PDB entry 6VQJ | electron microscopy, 5.70 A resolution (low resolution: residue-level contacts below are approximate; hydrogen-bond / salt-bridge calls are withheld) | chains K and O of the 8 polymer chains in the assembly

[Chain K]
Molecule: V-type proton ATPase subunit E 1
Source organism: Rattus norvegicus
UniProtKB: Q6PCU2 (VATE1_RAT); residues 1-226 here = UniProt positions 1-226
Amino-acid sequence (226 residues; each row starts with the number of its first residue):
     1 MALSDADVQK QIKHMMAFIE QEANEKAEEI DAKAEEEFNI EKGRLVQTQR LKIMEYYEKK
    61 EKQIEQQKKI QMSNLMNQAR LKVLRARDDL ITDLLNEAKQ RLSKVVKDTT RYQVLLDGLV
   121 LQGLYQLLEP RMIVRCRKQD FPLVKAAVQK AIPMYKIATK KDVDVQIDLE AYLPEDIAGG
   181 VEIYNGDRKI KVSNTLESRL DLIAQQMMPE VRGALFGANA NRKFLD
Unresolved in the structure: 1, 66-226
Curated features (UniProtKB/Swiss-Prot):
  - modified residue: Ala2 (N-acetylalanine), Tyr56 (Phosphotyrosine)

[Chain O]
Molecule: V-type proton ATPase subunit G
Source organism: Rattus norvegicus
UniProtKB: Q8R2H0 (Q8R2H0_RAT); residues 1-118 here = UniProt positions 1-118
Amino-acid sequence (118 residues; numbered 1 to 118; the number before each row is that of its first residue):
     1 MASQSQGIQQ LLQAEKRAAE KVADARKRKA RRLKQAKEEA QMEVEQYRRE REQEFQSKQQ
    61 AAMGSQGNLS AEVEQATRRQ VQGMQSSQQR NRERVLTQLL GMVCDVRPQV HPNYRITV
Unresolved in the structure: 1-2, 70-118

[Chain K / chain O interface]
Pairs across the interface (9; chain K residue first):
  Ile12(K) with Gly7(O)
  Ile19(K) with Ala14(O)
  Ala23(K) with Ala18(O); Lys21(O)
  Ala27(K) with Lys21(O); Ala25(O)
  Ile30(K) with Ala25(O)
  Ala34(K) with Lys29(O)
  Phe38(K) with Ala36(O)
Also at the interface, not in a pair above, chain K (10 interface residues in all): Met16, Lys26, Lys42
Also at the interface, not in a pair above, chain O (10 interface residues in all): Arg26, Arg32, Ala40

[Summary]
Chain K and chain O each contribute 10 residues to their interface.
Chain K is V-type proton ATPase subunit E 1 and chain O is V-type proton ATPase subunit G, both from Rattus
norvegicus; the structure, Mammalian V-ATPase from rat brain collar and peripheral stalks rotational state 2
(from focused refinement), was determined by electron microscopy together with 6VQ9, 6VQA, 6VQB, 6VQI and 6VQK
from the same study.
